Entry 6TYI (electron microscopy, 3.30 A resolution); this record covers chains B and C of the 7 polymer chains in the assembly.

== Chain B (and C) ==
Protein: Biopolymer transport protein ExbB
From: Escherichia coli (strain K12)
Notes: chain C of this document is another copy of the same molecule, construct and numbering; everything in this record applies to it too
UniProt: P0ABU7 (EXBB_ECOLI); residues 1-244 here = UniProt positions 1-244
Chain sequence (244 residues; row label = number of the first residue in the row):
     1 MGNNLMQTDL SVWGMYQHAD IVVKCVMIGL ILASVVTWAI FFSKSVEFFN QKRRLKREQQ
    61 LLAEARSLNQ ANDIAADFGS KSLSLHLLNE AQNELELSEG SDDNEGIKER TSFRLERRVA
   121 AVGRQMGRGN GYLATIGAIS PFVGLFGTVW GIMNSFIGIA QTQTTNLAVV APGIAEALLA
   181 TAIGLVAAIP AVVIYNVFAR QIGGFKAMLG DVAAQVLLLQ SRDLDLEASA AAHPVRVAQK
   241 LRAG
Not modelled in the structure: 1-9, 235-244 (chain C: 1-8, 235-244)
Small-molecule neighbours:
  - phosphatidylethanolamine (PEV; (1S)-2-{[(2-aminoethoxy)(hydroxy)phosphoryl]oxy}-1-[(palmitoyloxy)methyl]ethyl stearate), molecule 1: Cys25, Gly29, Tyr132, Thr135, Ile139, Val143
  - phosphatidylethanolamine (PEV), molecule 2: Arg128, Gly129, Tyr132
  - phosphatidylglycerol (PGT; (1S)-2-{[{[(2R)-2,3-dihydroxypropyl]oxy}(hydroxy)phosphoryl]oxy}-1-[(palmitoyloxy)methyl]ethyl stearate): Val193, Val197, Arg200, Gln201

== Interface between chain B and chain C ==
Pairs across the interface (49):
  Glu94(B) - Arg222(C)  salt bridge
  Leu97(B) - Arg222(C)
  Ser98(B) - Arg222(C)
  Glu99(B) - Leu226(C)
  Gly100(B) - Leu226(C)
  Gly100(B) - Ser229(C)  hydrogen bond (backbone-side chain)
  Ser101(B) - Leu226(C)
  Ser101(B) - Ser229(C)
  Asp102(B) - Ser229(C)  hydrogen bond (backbone-side chain)
  Asp103(B) - Asp225(C)
  Gly106(B) - Asp225(C)
  Arg110(B) - Leu218(C)
  Arg110(B) - Ser221(C)
  Arg110(B) - Arg222(C)
  Arg110(B) - Asp225(C)  salt bridge
  Phe113(B) - Ala214(C)  hydrophobic
  Phe113(B) - Leu218(C)  hydrophobic
  Arg114(B) - Leu218(C)
  Arg114(B) - Arg222(C)
  Arg117(B) - Gly210(C)
  Arg117(B) - Asp211(C)  salt bridge
  Arg117(B) - Ala214(C)
  Arg124(B) - Ala207(C)
  Gly131(B) - Arg200(C)  hydrogen bond (backbone-side chain)
  Ala134(B) - Arg200(C)
  Ile139(B) - Ile189(C)  hydrophobic
  Ile139(B) - Val193(C)  hydrophobic
  Phe142(B) - Leu185(C)
  Phe142(B) - Ile189(C)  hydrophobic
  Val143(B) - Ile189(C)
  Leu145(B) - Leu185(C)  hydrophobic
  Phe146(B) - Ala182(C)
  Phe146(B) - Leu185(C)
  Phe146(B) - Val186(C)  hydrophobic
  Val149(B) - Leu178(C)
  Trp150(B) - Val12(C)  hydrophobic
  Trp150(B) - Ala182(C)  hydrophobic
  Ile152(B) - Leu178(C)  hydrophobic
  Met153(B) - Ala175(C)
  Met153(B) - Leu179(C)  hydrophobic
  Phe156(B) - Ala171(C)
  Phe156(B) - Leu178(C)  hydrophobic
  Ile157(B) - Met15(C)  hydrophobic
  Ile157(B) - Ala175(C)  hydrophobic
  Ile159(B) - Leu167(C)  hydrophobic
  Ile159(B) - Ala171(C)  hydrophobic
  Ala160(B) - Ala171(C)  hydrophobic
  Gln161(B) - Asp9(C)
  Gln163(B) - Ala168(C)
Interface residues without a listed pair, chain B (35 interface residues in all): Asn130, Thr135, Thr162, Thr165
Interface residues without a listed pair, chain C (32 interface residues in all): Asn166, Pro172, Ile174, Thr181, Val192, Leu217, His233

== Overview ==
Chain B and chain C form an interface of 35 and 32 residues respectively; the contacts include 3 hydrogen
bonds and 3 salt bridges. Polar pairs include Glu94(B)-Arg222(C), Arg110(B)-Asp225(C) and Arg117(B)-Asp211(C).
Chain B binds phosphatidylglycerol and phosphatidylethanolamine.
Chain B and chain C are both Biopolymer transport protein ExbB (Escherichia coli (strain K12)); the structure,
ExbB-ExbD complex in MSP1E3D1 nanodisc, was determined by electron microscopy.
